5C1T - chain A; structure by X-ray diffraction, 2.80 A resolution.

# Chain A
Molecule: Small GTPase EhRabX3
From: Entamoeba histolytica
UniProt: Q5NT25 (Q5NT25_ENTHI); residue numbers follow UniProt; this construct covers 1-349
Chain sequence (391 residues; each row starts with the number of its first residue; numbers below 1 keep their minus sign (Met-41 is residue -41)):
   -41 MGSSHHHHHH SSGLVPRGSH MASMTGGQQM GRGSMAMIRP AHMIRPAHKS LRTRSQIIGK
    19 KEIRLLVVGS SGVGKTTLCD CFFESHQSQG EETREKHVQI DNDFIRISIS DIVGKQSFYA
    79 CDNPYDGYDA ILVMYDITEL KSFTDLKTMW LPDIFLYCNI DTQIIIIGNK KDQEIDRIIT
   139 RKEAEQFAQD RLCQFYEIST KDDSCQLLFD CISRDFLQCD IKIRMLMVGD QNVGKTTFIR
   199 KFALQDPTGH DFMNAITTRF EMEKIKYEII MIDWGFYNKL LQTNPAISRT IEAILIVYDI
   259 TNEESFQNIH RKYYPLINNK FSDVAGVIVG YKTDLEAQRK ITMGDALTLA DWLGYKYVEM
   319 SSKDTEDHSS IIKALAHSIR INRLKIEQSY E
Not modelled in the structure: -41 to 20, 46-63, 74-75, 89, 200, 204-205, 221, 285-289, 336-349
Differences from the reference sequence: expression tag (-41 to 0)
Residues lining bound ligands: GTP (guanosine-5'-triphosphate): Ser28, Ser29, Gly30, Val31, Gly32, Lys33, Thr34, Thr35, Asn127, Lys128, Asp130, Gln131, Ser157, Thr158, Lys159

# In short
Bound to chain A: GTP.
Chain A is Small GTPase EhRabX3 (Entamoeba histolytica); the structure, Crystal structure of the GTP-bound
wild type EhRabX3 from Entamoeba histolytica, was determined by X-ray diffraction together with 5C1S from the
same study.
